8ASG - chains A and P of the 4 polymer chains in the assembly; structure by electron microscopy, 3.20 A resolution.

# Chain A
Name: RNA-dependent RNA-polymerase L protein
Organism: SFTS virus AH12
Notes: EC 2.7.7.48
UniProt: U3GU88 (U3GU88_SFTS); residues 1-2084 here = UniProt positions 1-2084
Amino-acid sequence (2084 residues; each row starts with the number of its first residue):
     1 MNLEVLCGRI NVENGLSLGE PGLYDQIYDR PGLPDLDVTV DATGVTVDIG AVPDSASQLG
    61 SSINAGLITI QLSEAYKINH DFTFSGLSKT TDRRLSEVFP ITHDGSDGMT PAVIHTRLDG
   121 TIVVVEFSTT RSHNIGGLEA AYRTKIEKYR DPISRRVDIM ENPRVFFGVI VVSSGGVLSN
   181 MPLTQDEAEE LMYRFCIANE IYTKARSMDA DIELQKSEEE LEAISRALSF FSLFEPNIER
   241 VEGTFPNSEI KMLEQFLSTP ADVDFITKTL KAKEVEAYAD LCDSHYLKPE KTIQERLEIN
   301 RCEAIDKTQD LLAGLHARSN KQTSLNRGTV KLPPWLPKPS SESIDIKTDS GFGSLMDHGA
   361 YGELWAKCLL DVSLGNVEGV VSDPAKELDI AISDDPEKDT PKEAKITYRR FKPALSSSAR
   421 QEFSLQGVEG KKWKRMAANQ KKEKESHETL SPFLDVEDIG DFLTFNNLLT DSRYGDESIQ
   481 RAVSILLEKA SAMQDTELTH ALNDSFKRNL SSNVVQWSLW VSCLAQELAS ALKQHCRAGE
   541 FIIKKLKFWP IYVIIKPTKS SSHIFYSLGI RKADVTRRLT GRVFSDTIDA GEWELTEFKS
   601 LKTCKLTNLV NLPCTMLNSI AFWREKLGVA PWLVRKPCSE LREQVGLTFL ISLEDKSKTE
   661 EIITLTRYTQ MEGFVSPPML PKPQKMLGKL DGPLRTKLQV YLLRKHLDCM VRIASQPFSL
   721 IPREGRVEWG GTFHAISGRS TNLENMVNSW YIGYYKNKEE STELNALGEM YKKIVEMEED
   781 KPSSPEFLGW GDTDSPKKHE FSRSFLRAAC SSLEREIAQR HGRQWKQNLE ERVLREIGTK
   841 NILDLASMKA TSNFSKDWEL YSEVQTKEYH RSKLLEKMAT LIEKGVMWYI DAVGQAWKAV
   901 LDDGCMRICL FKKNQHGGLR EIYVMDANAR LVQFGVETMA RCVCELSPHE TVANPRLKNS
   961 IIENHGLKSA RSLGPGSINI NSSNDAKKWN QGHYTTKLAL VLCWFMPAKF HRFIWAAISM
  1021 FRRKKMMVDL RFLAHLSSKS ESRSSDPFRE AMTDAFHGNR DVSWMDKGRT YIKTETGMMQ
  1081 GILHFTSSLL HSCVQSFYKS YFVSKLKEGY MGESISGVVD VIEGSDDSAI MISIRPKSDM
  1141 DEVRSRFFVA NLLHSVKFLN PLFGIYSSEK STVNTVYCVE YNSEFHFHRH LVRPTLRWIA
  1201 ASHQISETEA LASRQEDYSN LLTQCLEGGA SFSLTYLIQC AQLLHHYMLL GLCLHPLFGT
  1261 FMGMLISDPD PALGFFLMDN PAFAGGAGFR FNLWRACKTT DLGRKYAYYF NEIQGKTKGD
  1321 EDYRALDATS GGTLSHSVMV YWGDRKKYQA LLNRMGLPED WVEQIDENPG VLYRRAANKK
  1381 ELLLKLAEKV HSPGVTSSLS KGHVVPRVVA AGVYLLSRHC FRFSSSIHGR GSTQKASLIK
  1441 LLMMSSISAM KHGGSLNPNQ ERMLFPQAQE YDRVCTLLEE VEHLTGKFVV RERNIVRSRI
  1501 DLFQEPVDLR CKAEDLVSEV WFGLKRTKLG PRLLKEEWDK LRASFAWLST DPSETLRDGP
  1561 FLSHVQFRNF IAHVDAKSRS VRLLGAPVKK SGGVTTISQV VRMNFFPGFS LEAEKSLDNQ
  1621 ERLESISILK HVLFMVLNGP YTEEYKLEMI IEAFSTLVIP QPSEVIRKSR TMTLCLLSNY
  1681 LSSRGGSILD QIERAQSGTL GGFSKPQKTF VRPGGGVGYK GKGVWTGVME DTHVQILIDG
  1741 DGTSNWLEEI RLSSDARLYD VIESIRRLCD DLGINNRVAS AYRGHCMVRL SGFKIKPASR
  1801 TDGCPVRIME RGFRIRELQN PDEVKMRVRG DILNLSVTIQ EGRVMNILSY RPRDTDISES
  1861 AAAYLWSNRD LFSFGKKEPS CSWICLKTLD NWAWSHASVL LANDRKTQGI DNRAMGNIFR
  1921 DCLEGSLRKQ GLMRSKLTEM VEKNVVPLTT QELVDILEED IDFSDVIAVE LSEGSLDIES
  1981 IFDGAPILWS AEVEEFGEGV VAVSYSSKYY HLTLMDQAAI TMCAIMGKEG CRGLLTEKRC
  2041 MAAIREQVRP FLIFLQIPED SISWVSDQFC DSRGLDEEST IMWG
Not modelled in the structure: 88-92, 917-919, 1316-1335, 1425-1430, 1504-1512, 1524-1536, 1574-1578, 1589-1595, 1613-2084
Construct notes: engineered mutation Ala112 (Asp in U3GU88)
Metal / ion sites: Mg2+: Asp985, Asp1127, Glu1180

# Chain P
Molecule: 20-nt RNA strand
Sequence (20 nucleotides; each row starts with the number of its first residue):
     1 ACACAGAGAC GCCCAGAUGA
Not modelled in the structure: 11-20

# Interface between chain A and chain P
Residue-residue contacts (45):
  Arg318(A) with A5(P), hydrogen bond to the base
  Lys331(A) with A1(P), hydrogen bond to the phosphate; C2(P), salt bridge to the phosphate
  Gly427(A) with A1(P), base contact; C10(P), phosphate contact
  Glu429(A) with C10(P), sugar contact
  Gly430(A) with C10(P), hydrogen bond to the sugar
  Lys431(A) with C10(P), salt bridge to the phosphate
  Lys434(A) with C10(P), base contact
  Lys442(A) with A1(P), hydrogen bond to the base
  Glu443(A) with G6(P), base contact
  Ser446(A) with C2(P), hydrogen bond to the base; A3(P), hydrogen bond to the base
  His447(A) with A3(P), hydrogen bond to the base; C4(P), base contact; G6(P), base contact
  Thr558(A) with C10(P), sugar contact
  His563(A) with A9(P), hydrogen bond to the base
  Phe565(A) with A1(P), base contact; C10(P), phosphate contact
  Ser600(A) with A1(P), hydrogen bond to the sugar
  Lys602(A) with C2(P), sugar contact
  Lys605(A) with A3(P), salt bridge to the phosphate
  Lys656(A) with C2(P), salt bridge to the phosphate; A3(P), salt bridge to the phosphate
  Arg695(A) with C4(P), hydrogen bond to the base; A5(P), salt bridge to the phosphate
  Glu760(A) with A3(P), sugar contact
  Glu763(A) with A3(P), hydrogen bond to the sugar; G8(P), base contact
  Leu764(A) with G8(P), sugar contact
  Asn765(A) with A7(P), hydrogen bond to the phosphate; G8(P), base contact
  His1035(A) with A7(P), sugar contact; G8(P), hydrogen bond to the phosphate; A9(P), salt bridge to the phosphate
  Leu1036(A) with A7(P), base contact
  Lys1039(A) with A7(P), sugar contact; G8(P), salt bridge to the phosphate
  Arg1043(A) with G6(P), base contact
  Ser1045(A) with A5(P), hydrogen bond to the sugar; G6(P), phosphate contact
  Asp1046(A) with A5(P), sugar contact
  Arg1049(A) with A7(P), hydrogen bond to the base
  Thr1053(A) with A7(P), hydrogen bond to the base
Also at the interface, not in a pair above, chain A (41 interface residues in all): Gln426, Lys444, Lys559, Lys599, Asp655, Pro693, Ala766, Phe1032, Glu1041, Met1052

# Overview
41 residues of chain A face 10 of chain P across their interface, with 16 hydrogen bonds and 8 salt bridges.
Among the polar pairs are Arg318(A)-A5(P), Lys442(A)-A1(P) and Ser446(A)-C2(P). The Mg2+ site is built by
Asp985(A), Asp1127(A) and Glu1180(A).
Here chain A is RNA-dependent RNA-polymerase L protein (SFTS virus AH12) and chain P is a 20-nt RNA strand.
Entry 8ASG (Structure of the SFTSV L protein bound in a resting state [RESTING]) was determined by electron
microscopy (same publication as 8AS6, 8AS7, 8ASB and 8ASD).
